8FC7 - chains A and E of the 8 polymer chains in the assembly; structure by electron microscopy, 3.30 A resolution.

== Chain A ==
Name: Transient receptor potential cation channel subfamily V member 4
From: Homo sapiens
UniProt: Q9HBA0 (TRPV4_HUMAN); residues 1-871 here = UniProt positions 1-871
Sequence (901 residues; row label = number of the first residue in the row):
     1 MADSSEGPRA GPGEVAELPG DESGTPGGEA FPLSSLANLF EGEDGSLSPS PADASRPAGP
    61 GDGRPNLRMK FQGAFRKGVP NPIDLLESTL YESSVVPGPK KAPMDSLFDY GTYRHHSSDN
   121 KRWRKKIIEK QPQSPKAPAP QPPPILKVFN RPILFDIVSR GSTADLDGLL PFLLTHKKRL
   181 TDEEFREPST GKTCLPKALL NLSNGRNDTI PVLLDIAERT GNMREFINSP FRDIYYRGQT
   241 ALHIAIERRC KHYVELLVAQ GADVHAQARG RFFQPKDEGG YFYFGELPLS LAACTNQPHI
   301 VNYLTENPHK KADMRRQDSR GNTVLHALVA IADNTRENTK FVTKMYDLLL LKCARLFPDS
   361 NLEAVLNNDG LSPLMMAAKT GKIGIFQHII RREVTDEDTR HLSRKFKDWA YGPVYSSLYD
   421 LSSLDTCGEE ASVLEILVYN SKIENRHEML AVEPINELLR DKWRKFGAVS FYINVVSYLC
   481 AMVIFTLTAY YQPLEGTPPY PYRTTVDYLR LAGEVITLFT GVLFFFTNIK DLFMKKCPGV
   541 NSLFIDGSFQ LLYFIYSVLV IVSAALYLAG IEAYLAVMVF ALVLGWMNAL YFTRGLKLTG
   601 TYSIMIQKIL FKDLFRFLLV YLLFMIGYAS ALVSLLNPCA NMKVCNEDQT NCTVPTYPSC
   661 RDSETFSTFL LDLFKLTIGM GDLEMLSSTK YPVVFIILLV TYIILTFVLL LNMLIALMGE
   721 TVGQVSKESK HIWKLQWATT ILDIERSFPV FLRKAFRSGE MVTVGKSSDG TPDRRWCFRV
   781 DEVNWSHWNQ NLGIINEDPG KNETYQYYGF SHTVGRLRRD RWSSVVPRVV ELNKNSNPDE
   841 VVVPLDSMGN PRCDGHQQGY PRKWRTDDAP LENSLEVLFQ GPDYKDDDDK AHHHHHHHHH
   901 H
Not modelled in the structure: 1-145, 639-661, 800-901
Differences from the reference sequence: expression tag (872-901)
Ligand contacts: gsk2798745 (XPW; 1-({(5S,7S)-3-[5-(2-hydroxypropan-2-yl)pyrazin-2-yl]-7-methyl-2-oxo-1-oxa-3-azaspiro[4.5]decan-7-yl}methyl)-1H-benzimidazole-6-carbonitrile): Phe-471, Asn-474, Ser-477, Tyr-478, Leu-523, Phe-524, Thr-527, Asn-528, Asp-531, Asp-546, Phe-549, Gln-550, Tyr-553, Tyr-591, Phe-592, Asp-743, Ile-744, Ser-747
Curated features (UniProtKB/Swiss-Prot):
  - region: His-812 to Glu-831 (Interaction with calmodulin and ITPR3)
  - motif: Gly-679 to Asp-682 (Selectivity filter)
  - binding site (ATP): Lys-192, Lys-197, Asn-201, Tyr-236 to Gln-239, Arg-248
  - binding site (a 1,2-diacyl-sn-glycero-3-phospho-(1D-myo-inositol-4,5-bisphosphate)): Arg-249 to Lys-251, Asn-296 to His-299, Lys-344
  - binding site (Ca(2+)): Asp-682
  - modified residue: Tyr-110 (Phosphotyrosine), Tyr-253 (Phosphotyrosine), Tyr-805 (Phosphotyrosine), Ser-824 (Phosphoserine)
  - natural variant: Pro-19 (P19S: Associated with lower sodium concentrations in serum), Thr-89 (T89I: In MTD), Pro-97 (P97R: In HMND8), Glu-183 (E183K: Found in a patient with spondyloepiphyseal dysplasia Maroteaux type), Lys-197 (K197R: In MTD), Leu-199 (L199F: In MTD), Arg-232 (R232C: In HMND8 and CMT2C), Arg-269 (R269C: In CMT2C; R269H: In HMND8 and CMT2C), Gly-270 (G270V: In FDAB), Arg-271 (R271P: In FDAB), Phe-273 (F273L: In FDAB), Glu-278 (E278K: In SMDK), 26 further natural variant entries in UniProt
  - mutagenesis: Phe-231 (F231C: Decreased ATP-binding), Lys-251 (K251E: No effect on channel activity. No effect on interaction with membranes enriched in phosphatidylinositol-2,4-bisphosphate), Asn-296 (N296D: Loss of interaction with membranes enriched in phosphatidylinositol-2,4-bisphosphate; when associated with P-299), His-299 (H299P: Strongly decreased interaction with membranes enriched in phosphatidylinositol-2,4-bisphosphate. Loss of interaction with membranes enriched in phosphatidylinositol-2,4-bisphosphate ...), Lys-344 (K344E: No effect on channel activity. No effect on interaction with membranes enriched in phosphatidylinositol-2,4-bisphosphate), Met-680 (M680D: Loss of Ca(2+) influx. Loss of DDX3X translocation to the nucleus), Arg-816 to Arg-821 (Loss of calmodulin binding; when associated with A-828), Arg-821 to Ser-824 (Loss of calmodulin binding), Trp-822 (W822A: Loss of Ca(2+) dependent current potentiation), Arg-828 (R828A: Loss of calmodulin binding; when associated with 816-ELEEDE-821)
What the authors report for this chain:
  - binding site for gsk2798745: Asp-546, Asp-743
  - conformationally variable residues (helix shift, loop rearrangement): Met-534 to Ser-548, Gly-679, Asn-712 to Gly-719
  - contacts within the chain: Glu-183/Arg-232 (salt bridge), Asp-531/Gln-550 (hydrogen bond), Asp-546/Arg-594, Asp-546/Gln-550 (hydrogen bond)
  - disease-associated variants - R232C, R237L, R269C, R315W: decreased binding to Transforming protein RhoA (chain E) (citing earlier work)
  - mutagenesis - E183A, E183C, E183K, D263A, D263K, D263L, D263N: increased signaling in response to hypotonic saline
  - disease-associated variants - R269C: increased signaling in response to hypotonic saline

== Chain E ==
Name: Transforming protein RhoA
From: Homo sapiens
Notes: EC 3.6.5.2
UniProt: P61586 (RHOA_HUMAN); numbering as in UniProt (aligned over 1-193)
Sequence (193 residues; row label = number of the first residue in the row):
     1 MAAIRKKLVI VGDGACGKTC LLIVFSKDQF PEVYVPTVFE NYVADIEVDG KQVELALWDT
    61 AGQEDYDRLR PLSYPDTDVI LMCFSIDSPD SLENIPEKWT PEVKHFCPNV PIILVGNKKD
   121 LRNDEHTRRE LAKMKQEPVK PEEGRDMANR IGAFGYMECS AKTKDGVREV FEMATRAALQ
   181 ARRGKKKSGC LVL
Not modelled in the structure: 191-193
Metal / ion sites: Mg2+: Thr-19, Thr-37 (together with GDP)
Ligand contacts: GDP (guanosine-5'-diphosphate): Asp-13, Gly-14, Ala-15, Cys-16, Gly-17, Lys-18, Thr-19, Cys-20, Phe-30, Val-35, Thr-37, Lys-118, Leu-121, Ser-160, Ala-161, Lys-162
Curated features (UniProtKB/Swiss-Prot):
  - region: Ala-61 to Asp-78 (Switch II region)
  - motif: Tyr-34 to Tyr-42 (Effector region)
  - binding site (GTP): Gly-12 to Thr-19, Phe-30 to Thr-37, Asp-59 to Gln-63, Asn-117 to Asp-120, Ser-160 to Lys-162
  - site: Gly-189, Cys-190 (Microbial infection: Cleavage)
  - modified residue: Tyr-34 (Microbial infection: O-AMP-tyrosine), Thr-37 (Microbial infection: O-AMP-threonine), Asn-41 (Microbial infection: ADP-ribosylasparagine), Gln-63 (5-glutamyl serotonin), Ser-188 (Phosphoserine), Cys-190 (Cysteine methyl ester)
  - lipidation: Lys-185 (Microbial infection: N6-stearoyl lysine), Lys-186 (Microbial infection: N6-stearoyl lysine), Lys-187 (Microbial infection: N6-stearoyl lysine), Cys-190 (S-geranylgeranyl cysteine)
  - glycosylation: Tyr-34 (Microbial infection: O-linked (GlcNAc) tyrosine), Thr-37 (Microbial infection: O-alpha-linked (GlcNAc) threonine)
  - cross-link: Lys-135 (Glycyl lysine isopeptide (Lys-Gly) (interchain with G-Cter in ubiquitin))
  - natural variant: Glu-47 (E47K: In EDFAOB), Pro-71 (P71S: In EDFAOB)
  - mutagenesis: Gly-14 (G14V: Increased Rho protein signal transduction. Constitutively active), Thr-19 (T19N: Decreased Rho protein signal transduction. Decreased substrate adhesion-dependent cell spreading. Decreased stress fibers assembly. Decreased cytoplasmic microtubule organization), Tyr-34 (Y34A: Abolishes interaction with DGKQ; Y34F: Abolishes AMPylation by Haemophilus IbpA), Thr-37 (T37A: Abolished monoglucosylation by C.difficile toxin TcdA. Abolished O-GlcNAcylation by C.novyi toxin TcdA), Gln-63 (Q63L: Causes constitutive activation), Lys-135 (K135R: Reduced FBXL19-mediated ubiquitination and subsequent degradation), Lys-185 to Lys-187 (In 3KR mutant; abolished stearoylation in response to S.flexneri infection), Leu-193 (L193M: Converts geranyl-geranylation to farnesylation; does not prevent the cleavage by yopT)

== How chain A and chain E interact ==
Pairs across the interface (21; chain A residue first):
  Arg-179(A) / Tyr-34(E)
  Thr-181(A) / Glu-40(E)
  Glu-183(A) / Asp-65(E)
  Glu-183(A) / Leu-69(E)
  Arg-224(A) / Phe-39(E)
  Arg-224(A) / Glu-40(E)  hydrogen bond (side chain-backbone)
  Arg-224(A) / Asn-41(E)  hydrogen bond (side chain-backbone)
  Arg-224(A) / Tyr-42(E)
  Glu-225(A) / Glu-40(E)
  Glu-225(A) / Asn-41(E)
  Asn-228(A) / Asn-41(E)  hydrogen bond (backbone-side chain)
  Pro-230(A) / Asn-41(E)
  Arg-232(A) / Leu-69(E)
  Arg-237(A) / Pro-75(E)
  Arg-237(A) / Asp-76(E)  salt bridge
  Asp-263(A) / Arg-5(E)  salt bridge
  Arg-269(A) / Asp-76(E)  salt bridge
  Arg-315(A) / Met-1(E)  hydrogen bond (side chain-backbone)
  Arg-315(A) / Ala-2(E)
  Arg-316(A) / Ala-3(E)  hydrogen bond (side chain-backbone)
  Arg-316(A) / Glu-54(E)  salt bridge
Other interface residues (no listed pair), chain A (17 interface residues in all): Ser-229, His-265, Ala-266, Gln-267
Other interface residues (no listed pair), chain E (17 interface residues in all): Lys-27, Trp-58, Leu-72
The authors on this interface:
  - interface residues, chain A: Glu-183(A), Arg-237(A), Asp-263(A), Arg-269(A), Arg-315(A), Arg-316(A)
  - hot spots on chain A (mutagenesis) - E183A, E183C, E183K, D263A, D263K, D263L, D263N: decreased binding to Transforming protein RhoA (chain E)
  - interface residues, chain E: Ala-3(E), Arg-5(E), Glu-54(E), Asp-76(E)
  - hot spots on chain E (mutagenesis) - R5E, E54H, E54K, E54L, D76A, D76K, D76L, D76R: decreased binding to Transient receptor potential cation channel subfamily V member 4 (chain A)

== In short ==
Chain A and chain E each contribute 17 residues to their interface; the contacts include 5 hydrogen bonds and
4 salt bridges. Among the polar pairs are Arg-237(A)/Asp-76(E), Asp-263(A)/Arg-5(E) and Arg-269(A)/Asp-76(E).
From the paper: a binding site for gsk2798745 at Asp-546(A) and Asp-743(A); R232C, R237L and R269C of chain A,
among others, reduce binding to Transforming protein RhoA (chain E); 19 substitutions were tested in all.
Here chain A is Transient receptor potential cation channel subfamily V member 4 and chain E is Transforming
protein RhoA, both from Homo sapiens. Entry 8FC7 (Cryo-EM structure of the human TRPV4 - RhoA in complex with
GSK2798745) was determined by electron microscopy (same publication as 8FC8, 8FC9, 8FCA and 8FCB).
